PDB entry 8VNP | X-ray diffraction, 1.79 A resolution | chains C and B of the 4 polymer chains in the assembly

Chain C:
Molecule: 21-nt DNA strand
Sequence (21 nucleotides; row label = number of the first residue in the row):
   401 TTGACTCTCT TAAGAGAGTC A
Metal / ion sites: Na+: DA413, DG414 (shared with Asn-319(B) of chain B)

Chain B:
Protein: Intron-encoded endonuclease I-PpoI
Organism: Physarum polycephalum
Notes: EC 3.1.-.-
Reference sequence: Q94702 (PPO1_PHYPO); residues 202-363 here correspond to UniProt positions 2-163 (UniProt number = residue number - 200)
Amino-acid sequence (162 residues; row label = number of the first residue in the row):
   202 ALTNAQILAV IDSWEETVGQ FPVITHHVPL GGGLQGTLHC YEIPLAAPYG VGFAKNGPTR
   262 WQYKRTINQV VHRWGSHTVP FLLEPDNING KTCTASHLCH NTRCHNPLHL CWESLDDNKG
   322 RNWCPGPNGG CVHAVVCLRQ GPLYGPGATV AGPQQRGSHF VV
Metal / ion sites: Zn2+ site 1: Cys-241, Cys-300, Cys-305, His-310; Na+: Asn-319 (shared with DA413(C), DG414(C) of chain C); Zn2+ site 2: Cys-325, Cys-332, His-334, Cys-338

Chain C / chain B interface:
Contacting residue pairs (26):
  DA413(C) with Leu-316(B), base contact; Asn-319(B), phosphate contact; Lys-320(B), base contact; Asn-323(B), hydrogen bond to the phosphate; Leu-344(B), phosphate contact
  DG414(C) with Arg-261(B), base contact; Thr-295(B), phosphate contact; Ala-296(B), phosphate contact; Ser-297(B), phosphate contact; His-298(B), salt bridge to the phosphate; Leu-316(B), sugar contact; Asn-319(B), hydrogen bond to the phosphate
  DA415(C) with Asn-257(B), base contact; Arg-261(B), salt bridge to the phosphate; Thr-279(B), phosphate contact; Thr-295(B), phosphate contact; Ala-296(B), hydrogen bond to the phosphate; Trp-313(B), phosphate contact
  DG416(C) with Asn-257(B), hydrogen bond to the base; Gln-263(B), base contact; Trp-275(B), phosphate contact; Gly-276(B), hydrogen bond to the phosphate
  DA417(C) with Asn-257(B), base contact; Gln-263(B), hydrogen bond to the base; Arg-274(B), hydrogen bond to the base
  DG418(C) with Arg-274(B), hydrogen bond to the base
Also at the interface, not in a pair above, chain C (7 interface residues in all): DA412
Also at the interface, not in a pair above, chain B (18 interface residues in all): Thr-303

Summary:
The interface between chain C and chain B involves 7 residues on one side and 18 on the other; the contacts
include 8 hydrogen bonds and 2 salt bridges. Polar pairs include DG416(C)/Asn-257(B), DA417(C)/Gln-263(B) and
DA417(C)/Arg-274(B).
Chain C is a 21-nt DNA strand and chain B is Intron-encoded endonuclease I-PpoI (Physarum polycephalum); the
structure, Homing endonuclease I-PpoI-DNA complex at pH6.0 (K+ MES) with 0.2 M sodium malonate, was determined
by X-ray diffraction, deposited together with 8VMO, 8VMP, 8VMQ, 8VMR, 8VMS, 8VMT and 35 further entries.
